7O0X - chains AB and BB of the 87 polymer chains in the assembly; structure by electron microscopy, 2.44 A resolution.

# Chain AB
Protein: LHh-alpha
Organism: Gemmatimonas phototrophica
Chain sequence (54 residues; each row starts with the number of its first residue):
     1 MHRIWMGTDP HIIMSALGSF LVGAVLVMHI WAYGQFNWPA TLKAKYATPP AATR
Disordered / not traced: 50-54
Modified residues: Met-1 (N-formylmethionine; FME)
Ligand contacts:
  - bacteriochlorophyll a (BCL), molecule 1: Met-1, Ile-4, Trp-5, Thr-8, Ile-13, Ala-16, Leu-17, Phe-20
  - bacteriochlorophyll a (BCL), molecule 2: Met-1, Leu-21, Ala-24, Val-25, Met-28, His-29, Trp-31, Ala-32, Phe-36
  - bacteriochlorophyll a (BCL), molecule 3: His-11, Met-14, Ser-15, Gly-18, Ser-19, Leu-21, Val-22
  - bacteriochlorophyll a (BCL), molecule 4: Phe-20, Gly-23, Ala-24, Val-27, Met-28, Trp-31
  - bacteriochlorophyll a (BCL), molecule 5: Val-22, Val-25, Leu-26, His-29, Ala-32, Tyr-33, Phe-36, Trp-38
  - V7N ((2E,4E,6E,10E,12E,14E,16E,18E,20E,22Z,24E,26E,28E)-23-methanoyl-31-methoxy-2,6,10,14,19,27,31-heptamethyl-dotriaconta-2,4,6,10,12,14,16,18,20,22,24,26,28-tridecaenoic acid), molecule 1: Arg-3, Ile-4, Met-6
  - V7N, molecule 2: Pro-10, Met-14, Leu-17, Phe-20, Leu-21, Met-28, Trp-31
  - V7N, molecule 3: Val-25, Leu-26, His-29, Tyr-33

# Chain BB
Protein: Light-harvesting protein B:885 subunit beta
Organism: Gemmatimonas phototrophica
UniProtKB: A0A143BHS8 (A0A143BHS8_9BACT); residues 1-44 here = UniProt positions 1-44
Chain sequence (44 residues; row label = number of the first residue in the row):
     1 MSEKGGMTEE EARRFHGYMV TGTLGYVVVA SVAHFLAWSW RPWF
Disordered / not traced: 1-4
Ligand contacts:
  - bacteriochlorophyll a (BCL), molecule 1: His-16, Met-19, Val-20, Thr-23
  - bacteriochlorophyll a (BCL), molecule 2: Thr-21, Gly-22, Gly-25, Tyr-26, Val-29
  - bacteriochlorophyll a (BCL), molecule 3: Tyr-26, Val-29, Ala-30, Ala-33, His-34, Trp-40
  - bacteriochlorophyll a (BCL), molecule 4: Tyr-26, Val-27, Ala-30, His-34, Ala-37, Trp-43, Phe-44
  - V7N ((2E,4E,6E,10E,12E,14E,16E,18E,20E,22Z,24E,26E,28E)-23-methanoyl-31-methoxy-2,6,10,14,19,27,31-heptamethyl-dotriaconta-2,4,6,10,12,14,16,18,20,22,24,26,28-tridecaenoic acid): Met-7, Glu-11, Arg-14, Phe-15, Tyr-18, Met-19, Gly-22, Thr-23, Tyr-26

# Chain AB / chain BB interface
Residue-residue contacts (31):
  Met-1(AB) / His-16(BB)
  His-2(AB) / Glu-9(BB)  salt bridge
  His-2(AB) / Ala-12(BB)
  His-2(AB) / Arg-13(BB)
  His-2(AB) / His-16(BB)
  Arg-3(AB) / Glu-9(BB)  salt bridge
  Trp-5(AB) / Met-7(BB)
  Trp-5(AB) / Ala-12(BB)
  Trp-5(AB) / Phe-15(BB)  hydrophobic
  Trp-5(AB) / His-16(BB)  hydrogen bond
  Met-6(AB) / Met-7(BB)
  Met-6(AB) / Glu-9(BB)
  Met-6(AB) / Ala-12(BB)  hydrophobic
  Gly-7(AB) / Gly-5(BB)
  Gly-7(AB) / Gly-6(BB)
  Gly-7(AB) / Met-7(BB)  hydrogen bond (backbone-backbone)
  Thr-8(AB) / Gly-6(BB)
  Thr-8(AB) / Met-7(BB)  hydrogen bond (backbone-backbone)
  Pro-10(AB) / Met-7(BB)  hydrophobic
  Pro-10(AB) / Phe-15(BB)  hydrophobic
  Ile-13(AB) / Phe-15(BB)  hydrophobic
  Ile-13(AB) / Met-19(BB)  hydrophobic
  Met-14(AB) / Met-19(BB)  hydrophobic
  Leu-17(AB) / Met-19(BB)  hydrophobic
  Val-25(AB) / Tyr-26(BB)
  Phe-36(AB) / Arg-41(BB)  hydrogen bond (backbone-side chain)
  Phe-36(AB) / Trp-43(BB)  hydrophobic
  Asn-37(AB) / Arg-41(BB)
  Trp-38(AB) / Trp-40(BB)  hydrophobic
  Trp-38(AB) / Arg-41(BB)
  Thr-41(AB) / Arg-41(BB)  hydrogen bond
Interface residues without a listed pair, chain AB (17 interface residues in all): Leu-21
Interface residues without a listed pair, chain BB (14 interface residues in all): Thr-8

# Summary
The interface between chain AB and chain BB involves 17 residues on one side and 14 on the other, with 5
hydrogen bonds and 2 salt bridges. Polar pairs include His-2(AB)/Glu-9(BB), Arg-3(AB)/Glu-9(BB) and
Trp-5(AB)/His-16(BB).
Here chain AB is LHh-alpha and chain BB is Light-harvesting protein B:885 subunit beta, both from Gemmatimonas
phototrophica. Entry 7O0X (Cryo-EM structure (model_2b) of the RC-dLH complex from Gemmatimonas phototrophica
at 2.44 A) was determined by electron microscopy together with 7O0U, 7O0V and 7O0W from the same study.
